PDB entry 5ZET | electron microscopy, 3.20 A resolution | chains X and A of the 34 polymer chains in the assembly

[Chain X]
Name: 50S ribosomal protein L27
From: Mycobacterium smegmatis str. MC2 155
UniProtKB: A0R150 (RL27_MYCS2); residues 1-88 here = UniProt positions 1-88
Amino-acid sequence (88 residues; numbered 1 to 88; the number before each row is that of its first residue):
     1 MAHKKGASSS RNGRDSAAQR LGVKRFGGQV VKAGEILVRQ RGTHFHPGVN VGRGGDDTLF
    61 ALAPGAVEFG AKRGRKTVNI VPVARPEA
Not modelled in the structure: 1-4, 87-88

[Chain A]
Molecule: 23S rRNA
From: Mycobacterium smegmatis str. MC2 155
Sequence (3120 nucleotides; numbered 1 to 3120; the number before each row is that of its first residue):
     1 UAAGUGUUUA AGGGCGCAUG GUGGAUGCCU UGGCACUGGG AGCCGAUGAA GGACGUAGGA
    61 GGCUGCGAUA AGCCUCGGGG AGCUGUCAAC CGAGCGUUGA UCCGAGGAUG UCCGAAUGGG
   121 GAAACCCGGC ACGAGUGAUG UCGUGUCACC AGGCGCUGAA UAUAUAGGCG UCUGGGGGGA
   181 ACGCGGGGAA GUGAAACAUC UCAGUACCCG UAGGAAGAGA AAACAAAAUG UGAUUCCGUG
   241 AGUAGUGGCG AGCGAAAGCG GAGGAUGGCU AAACCGUAUG CAUGUGAUAC CGGGUAGGGG
   301 UUGUGUGUGC GGGGUUGUGG GACCUAUCUU UCCGGCUCUA CCUGGCUGGA GGGCAGUGAG
   361 AAAAUGUUGU GGUUAGCGGA AAUGGCUUGG GAUGGCCUGC CGUAGACGGU GAGAGCCCGG
   421 UACGUGAAAA CCCGACGUCU GUCUUGAUGG UGUUCCCGAG UAGCAGCGGG CCCGUGGAAU
   481 CUGCUGUGAA UCUGCCGGGA CCACCCGGUA AGCCUGAAUA CUUCCCAGUG ACCGAUAGCG
   541 GAUUAGUACC GUGAGGGAAU GGUGAAAAGU ACCCCGGGAG GGGAGUGAAA GAGUACCUGA
   601 AACCGUGCGC UUACAAUCCG UCAGAGCCCU CGACGUGUCG UGGGGUGAUG GCGUGCCUUU
   661 UGAAGAAUGA GCCUGCGAGU CAGGGACAUG UCGCGAGGUU AACCCGGGUG GGGUAGCCGC
   721 AGCGAAAGCG AGUCUGAAUA GGGCGUAUCC ACACAAGAGU GUGUGGUGUA GUGGUGUGUU
   781 CUGGACCCGA AGCGGAGUGA UCUACCCAUG GCCAGGGUGA AGCGCGGGUA AGACCGCGUG
   841 GAGGCCCGAA CCCACUUAGG UUGAAGACUG AGGGGAUGAG CUGUGGGUAG GGGUGAAAGG
   901 CCAAUCAAAC UCCGUGAUAG CUGGUUCUCC CCGAAAUGCA UUUAGGUGCA GCGUCGCAUG
   961 UUUCUUGCCG GAGGUAGAGC UACUGGAUGG CCGAUGGGCC CCACAGGGUU ACUGACGUCA
  1021 GCCAAACUCC GAAUGCCGGU AAGUCCAAGA GUGCGGCAGU GAGACGGCGG GGGAUAAGCU
  1081 CCGUGCGUCG AGAGGGAAAC AGCCCAGAUC GCCGGCUAAG GCCCCUAAGC GUGUGCUAAG
  1141 UGGAAAAGGA UGUGCAGUCG CGAAGACAAC CAGGAGGUUG GCUUAGAAGC AGCCACCCUU
  1201 GAAAGAGUGC GUAAUAGCUC ACUGGUCAAG UGAUUGUGCG CCGAUAAUGU AGCGGGGCUC
  1261 AAGCACACCG CCGAAGCCGC GGCAGCCAAC GUGUUGGCUG GGUAGGGGAG CGUCCUGCAU
  1321 CCGGUGAAGC CGCCGAGUGA UCGAGUGGUG GAGGGUGUGG GAGUGAGAAU GCAGGCAUGA
  1381 GUAGCGAUUA GGCAAGUGAG AACCUUGCCC GCCGAAAGAC CAAGGGUUCC UGGGCCAGGC
  1441 CAGUCCGCCC AGGGUGAGUC GGGACCUAAG GCGAGGCCGA CAGGCGUAGU CGAUGGACAA
  1501 CGGGUUGAUA UUCCCGUACC CGUGUAUGUG CGUCCAUGAU GAAUCAGCGG UACUAACCAU
  1561 CCAAAACCAC CGUGACCGCA CCUUUCGGGG UGUGGCGUUG GUGGGGCUGC AUGGGACCUU
  1621 CGUUGGUAGU AGUCAAGCGA UGGGGUGACG CAGGAAGGUA GCCGUACCGG UCAGUGGUAA
  1681 UACCGGGGUA AGCCUGUAGG GAGUCAGAUA GGUAAAUCCG UCUGGCAUAU AUCCUGAGAG
  1741 GUGAUGCAUA GCCGAGUGAG GCGAAUUCGG UGAUCCUAUG CUGCCGAGAA AAGCCUCUAG
  1801 CGAGGACAUA CACGGCCCGU ACCCCAAACC AACACAGGUG GUCAGGUAGA GAAUACUAAG
  1861 GCGUACGAGU GAACUAUGGU UAAGGAACUC GGCAAAAUGC CCCCGUAACU UCGGGAGAAG
  1921 GGGGACCCAC AUGGCGUGUA AGCCUUUACG GCCCAAGCGU GAGUGGGUGG CACAAACCAG
  1981 UGAGAAGCGA CUGUUUACUA AAAACACAGG UCCGUGCGAA GUCGCAAGAC GAUGUAUACG
  2041 GACUGACGCC UGCCCGGUGC UGGAAGGUUA AGAGGACCCG UUAACUCCCU UUGGGGGUGA
  2101 AGCGGAGAAU UUAAGCCCCA GUAAACGGCG GUGGUAACUA UAACCAUCCU AAGGUAGCGA
  2161 AAUUCCUUGU CGGGUAAGUU CCGACCUGCA CGAAUGGCGU AACGACUUCU CAACUGUCUC
  2221 AACCAUAGAC UCGGCGAAAU UGCACUACGA GUAAAGAUGC UCGUUACGCG CGGCAGGACG
  2281 AAAAGACCCC GGGACCUUCA CUACAACUUG GUAUUGGUGC UCGAUACGGU UUGUGUAGGA
  2341 UAGGUGGGAG ACUGUGAAGC UCACACGCCA GUGUGGGUGG AGUCGUUGUU GAAAUACCAC
  2401 UCUGAUCGUA UUGGGCCUCU AACCUCGGAC CGUAUAUCCG GUUCAGGGAC AGUGCCUGGU
  2461 GGGUAGUUUA ACUGGGGCGG UUGCCUCCUA AAAUGUAACG GAGGCGCCCA AAGGUUCCCU
  2521 CAACCUGGAC GGCAAUCAGG UGUUGAGUGU AAGUGCACAA GGGAGCUUGA CUGCGAGACG
  2581 GACAUGUCGA GCAGGGACGA AAGUCGGGAC UAGUGAUCCG GCACCUCUGA GUGGAAGGGG
  2641 UGUCGCUCAA CGGAUAAAAG GUACCCCGGG GAUAACAGGC UGAUCUUCCC CAAGAGUCCA
  2701 UAUCGACGGG AUGGUUUGGC ACCUCGAUGU CGGCUCGUCG CAUCCUGGGG CUGGAGCAGG
  2761 UCCCAAGGGU UGGGCUGUUC GCCCAUUAAA GCGGCACGCG AGCUGGGUUU AGAACGUCGU
  2821 GAGACAGUUC GGUCUCUAUC CGCCGCGCGC GUCAGAAGCU UGAGGAAACC UGUCCCUAGU
  2881 ACGAGAGGAC CGGGACGGAC GAACCUCUGG UAUACCAGUU GUCCCACCAG GGGCACGGCU
  2941 GGAUAGCCAC GUUCGGACAG GAUAACCGCU GAAAGCAUCU AAGCGGGAAA CCUCUUCCAA
  3001 GACCAGGCUU CUCACCCUCU AGGAGGGAUA AGGCCCCCCG CAGACCACGG GAUUGAUAGA
  3061 CCAGACCUGG AAGCCUAGUA AUAGGUGCAG GGAACUGGCA CUAACCGGCC GAAAACUUAC
Not modelled in the structure: 1, 340-344, 634-637, 1004-1005, 1756-1757, 1946-1948, 3120
Covalently attached groups: covalent link A1565/G1606, A1566/G1606, A1569/G1603, G1578/G1592

[How chain X and chain A interact]
Pairs across the interface - 91 pairs, chain X then chain A:
  Ser-10(X) / C2499(A)  sugar contact
  Ser-10(X) / G2501(A)  phosphate contact
  Asn-12(X) / G2501(A)  phosphate contact
  Asn-12(X) / A2502(A)  hydrogen bond to the phosphate
  Gly-13(X) / A2502(A)  base contact
  Arg-14(X) / C2485(A)  base contact
  Arg-14(X) / G2503(A)  hydrogen bond to the base
  Arg-14(X) / G2504(A)  base contact
  Asp-15(X) / C2485(A)  base contact
  Asp-15(X) / U2486(A)  hydrogen bond to the base
  Asp-15(X) / C2487(A)  hydrogen bond to the base
  Asp-15(X) / C2488(A)  hydrogen bond to the base
  Asp-15(X) / A2502(A)  base contact
  Ser-16(X) / C2485(A)  phosphate contact
  Ala-17(X) / C2485(A)  phosphate contact
  Ala-17(X) / U2486(A)  phosphate contact
  Ala-18(X) / G2495(A)  phosphate contact
  Ala-18(X) / U2496(A)  phosphate contact
  Gln-19(X) / C2485(A)  hydrogen bond to the phosphate
  Gln-19(X) / U2486(A)  phosphate contact
  Gln-19(X) / G2495(A)  phosphate contact
  Arg-20(X) / U2494(A)  sugar contact
  Arg-20(X) / G2495(A)  sugar contact
  Arg-20(X) / G2580(A)  hydrogen bond to the phosphate
  Arg-20(X) / G2581(A)  salt bridge to the phosphate
  Leu-21(X) / U2494(A)  sugar contact
  Val-23(X) / A972(A)  sugar contact
  Lys-24(X) / C2579(A)  phosphate contact
  Arg-25(X) / C2579(A)  salt bridge to the phosphate
  Phe-26(X) / G970(A)  base contact
  Phe-26(X) / G971(A)  base contact
  Phe-26(X) / A972(A)  base contact
  Phe-26(X) / C1037(A)  base contact
  Gly-27(X) / G970(A)  hydrogen bond to the base
  Gly-27(X) / G971(A)  hydrogen bond to the sugar
  Gly-28(X) / G1038(A)  sugar contact
  Gln-29(X) / C1037(A)  hydrogen bond to the sugar
  Gln-29(X) / G1038(A)  sugar contact
  Lys-32(X) / G759(A)  base contact
  Lys-32(X) / G2577(A)  phosphate contact
  Lys-32(X) / A2578(A)  salt bridge to the phosphate
  Ala-33(X) / A758(A)  base contact
  Ala-33(X) / G759(A)  hydrogen bond to the base
  Ala-33(X) / A2576(A)  base contact
  Ala-33(X) / G2577(A)  hydrogen bond to the sugar
  Gly-34(X) / A2576(A)  base contact
  Gly-34(X) / G2577(A)  hydrogen bond to the base
  Glu-35(X) / G2577(A)  sugar contact
  Glu-35(X) / A2578(A)  hydrogen bond to the sugar
  Ile-36(X) / A2578(A)  hydrogen bond to the sugar
  Ile-36(X) / C2579(A)  sugar contact
  Ile-36(X) / C2588(A)  base contact
  Arg-39(X) / C2579(A)  base contact
  Arg-39(X) / U2587(A)  hydrogen bond to the base
  Arg-41(X) / G2553(A)  base contact
  Arg-41(X) / U2554(A)  hydrogen bond to the sugar
  Arg-41(X) / C2610(A)  hydrogen bond to the sugar
  Arg-41(X) / U2611(A)  sugar contact
  Gly-42(X) / U2554(A)  hydrogen bond to the base
  Gly-42(X) / G2555(A)  sugar contact
  Thr-43(X) / G2555(A)  hydrogen bond to the sugar
  Thr-43(X) / C2556(A)  phosphate contact
  Thr-43(X) / A2560(A)  hydrogen bond to the base
  His-44(X) / G973(A)  phosphate contact
  His-44(X) / G2555(A)  phosphate contact
  Phe-45(X) / A972(A)  phosphate contact
  Phe-45(X) / G973(A)  phosphate contact
  His-46(X) / C2556(A)  salt bridge to the phosphate
  Arg-53(X) / A2560(A)  base contact
  Gly-54(X) / C2588(A)  phosphate contact
  Gly-54(X) / G2589(A)  phosphate contact
  Gly-55(X) / C2588(A)  hydrogen bond to the phosphate
  Gly-55(X) / G2589(A)  hydrogen bond to the phosphate
  Asp-56(X) / U2587(A)  sugar contact
  Asp-56(X) / C2588(A)  sugar contact
  Asp-56(X) / C2610(A)  sugar contact
  Asp-57(X) / C2610(A)  sugar contact
  Thr-58(X) / C2588(A)  sugar contact
  Phe-60(X) / G2589(A)  sugar contact
  Phe-60(X) / A2590(A)  sugar contact
  Leu-62(X) / A758(A)  base contact
  Leu-62(X) / A2590(A)  sugar contact
  Pro-64(X) / A758(A)  base contact
  Pro-64(X) / G759(A)  base contact
  Phe-69(X) / G971(A)  sugar contact
  Phe-69(X) / A972(A)  phosphate contact
  Arg-73(X) / C2558(A)  base contact
  Arg-75(X) / A2557(A)  salt bridge to the phosphate
  Arg-75(X) / C2558(A)  hydrogen bond to the base
  Lys-76(X) / G973(A)  salt bridge to the phosphate
  Pro-86(X) / G757(A)  hydrogen bond to the sugar
Also at the interface, not in a pair above, chain X (49 interface residues in all): Lys-5, Gly-6, Ser-8, Ser-9, Ala-63
Also at the interface, not in a pair above, chain A (49 interface residues in all): G974, G2477, C2478, G2479, C2484, A2493, G2586, A2609, A2826

[In short]
Chain X and chain A each contribute 49 residues to their interface, with 25 hydrogen bonds and 6 salt bridges.
Polar contacts include Arg-14(X)/G2503(A), Asp-15(X)/U2486(A) and Asp-15(X)/C2487(A).
Here chain X is 50S ribosomal protein L27 and chain A is 23S rRNA, both from Mycobacterium smegmatis str. MC2
155. Entry 5ZET (M. smegmatis P/P state 50S ribosomal subunit) was determined by electron microscopy,
deposited together with 5ZEB, 5ZEP, 5ZEU and 5ZEY.
